PDB entry 9I8A | X-ray diffraction, 1.50 A resolution | chains B and A

# Chain B
Molecule: Nuclear RNA export factor 1
Source organism: Homo sapiens
UniProt: Q9UBU9 (NXF1_HUMAN); residues 2-191 here correspond to UniProt positions 366-555 (UniProt number = residue number + 364)
Amino-acid sequence (190 residues; numbered 2 to 191; the number before each row is that of its first residue):
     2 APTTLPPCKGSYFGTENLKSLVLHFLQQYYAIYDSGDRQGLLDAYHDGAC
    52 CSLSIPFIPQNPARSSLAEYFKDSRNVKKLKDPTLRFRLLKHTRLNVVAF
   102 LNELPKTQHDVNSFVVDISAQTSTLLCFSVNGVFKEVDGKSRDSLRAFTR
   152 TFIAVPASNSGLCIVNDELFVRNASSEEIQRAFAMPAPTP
Disordered / not traced: 60-65

# Chain A
Molecule: NTF2-related export protein 1
Source organism: Homo sapiens
UniProt: Q9UKK6 (NXT1_HUMAN); residue numbers follow UniProt; this construct covers 3-140
Amino-acid sequence (138 residues; each row starts with the number of its first residue):
     3 SVDFKTYVDQACRAAEEFVNVYYTTMDKRRRLLSRLYMGTATLVWNGNAV
    53 SGQESLSEFFEMLPSSEFQISVVDCQPVHDEATPSQTTVLVVICGSVKFE
   103 GNKQRDFNQNFILTAQASPSNTVWKIASDCFRFQDWAS

# How chain B and chain A interact
Contacting residue pairs (95):
  A2(B) with E102(A)
  P3(B) with M64(A); L65(A); P66(A)
  T4(B) with P66(A); E102(A); G103(A); N104(A), hydrogen bond (backbone-side chain)
  T5(B) with P66(A)
  L6(B) with W47(A), hydrophobic; P66(A); F101(A), hydrophobic; N104(A); R107(A)
  P7(B) with W47(A); F61(A), hydrophobic; M64(A), hydrophobic
  P8(B) with N50(A), hydrogen bond (backbone-side chain)
  C9(B) with N48(A); F135(A), hydrophobic; W138(A)
  K10(B) with N48(A), hydrogen bond (backbone-backbone); N50(A); R134(A), hydrogen bond (backbone-side chain); W138(A)
  G11(B) with G49(A); R134(A), hydrogen bond (backbone-side chain); W138(A)
  Y13(B) with V46(A), hydrophobic; G49(A); A51(A)
  H47(B) with H81(A); E83(A), salt bridge
  G49(B) with H81(A)
  C51(B) with F6(A), hydrophobic; Q78(A)
  C52(B) with Q78(A)
  S53(B) with D76(A), hydrogen bond; Q78(A), hydrogen bond
  S55(B) with V74(A)
  I56(B) with V74(A)
  F58(B) with V74(A)
  R76(B) with V10(A); C14(A); V75(A); D76(A), salt bridge; C77(A), hydrogen bond (side chain-backbone)
  N77(B) with S73(A), hydrogen bond (side chain-backbone); V74(A); V75(A), hydrogen bond (side chain-backbone)
  V78(B) with C14(A), hydrophobic; V75(A), hydrogen bond (backbone-backbone)
  K79(B) with I72(A)
  K80(B) with S73(A), hydrogen bond (side chain-backbone)
  R87(B) with C14(A); E18(A), salt bridge
  F88(B) with F6(A), hydrophobic; K7(A); V10(A), hydrophobic
  L91(B) with V10(A), hydrophobic; Q78(A)
  H93(B) with F6(A)
  V116(B) with R134(A); W138(A), hydrophobic
  D118(B) with C132(A); R134(A), salt bridge
  I119(B) with V46(A)
  S120(B) with T44(A); S130(A), hydrogen bond (backbone-side chain); C132(A)
  A121(B) with S130(A)
  T125(B) with E83(A); A84(A), hydrogen bond (side chain-backbone); P86(A)
  L126(B) with A84(A); T85(A)
  S130(B) with N112(A), hydrogen bond; C132(A)
  N132(B) with R134(A)
  T152(B) with N112(A)
  I154(B) with V80(A), hydrophobic
  V156(B) with E83(A); A84(A), hydrophobic
  V166(B) with H81(A)
  N167(B) with Q78(A), hydrogen bond; P79(A), hydrogen bond (side chain-backbone); V80(A); H81(A), hydrogen bond (side chain-backbone)
  D168(B) with Q78(A), hydrogen bond (backbone-side chain)
  E169(B) with D76(A); V94(A)
  F171(B) with C96(A), hydrophobic; N110(A)
  R173(B) with Q136(A), hydrogen bond
  E179(B) with Q136(A)
Other interface residues (no listed pair), chain B (56 interface residues in all): S12, L54, P57, K82, P84, T85, T123, C128, T150
Other interface residues (no listed pair), chain A (50 interface residues in all): D11, E63, L92, I114, D131

# Overview
The interface between chain B and chain A involves 56 residues on one side and 50 on the other, with 20
hydrogen bonds and 4 salt bridges. Polar pairs include H47(B)-E83(A), R76(B)-D76(A) and R87(B)-E18(A).
Chain B is Nuclear RNA export factor 1 and chain A is NTF2-related export protein 1, both from Homo sapiens;
the structure, NXT1-NXF1 complex crystallized in space group P65 2 2, was determined by X-ray diffraction.
